Entry 7QKO (electron microscopy, 2.90 A resolution); this record covers chains A and B of the 5 polymer chains in the assembly.

Chain A:
Molecule: Acetylcholine receptor subunit alpha
From: Tetronarce californica
UniProtKB: P02710 (ACHA_TETCF); residues 1-437 here correspond to UniProt positions 25-461 (UniProt number = residue number + 24)
Sequence (437 residues; numbered 1 to 437; the number before each row is that of its first residue):
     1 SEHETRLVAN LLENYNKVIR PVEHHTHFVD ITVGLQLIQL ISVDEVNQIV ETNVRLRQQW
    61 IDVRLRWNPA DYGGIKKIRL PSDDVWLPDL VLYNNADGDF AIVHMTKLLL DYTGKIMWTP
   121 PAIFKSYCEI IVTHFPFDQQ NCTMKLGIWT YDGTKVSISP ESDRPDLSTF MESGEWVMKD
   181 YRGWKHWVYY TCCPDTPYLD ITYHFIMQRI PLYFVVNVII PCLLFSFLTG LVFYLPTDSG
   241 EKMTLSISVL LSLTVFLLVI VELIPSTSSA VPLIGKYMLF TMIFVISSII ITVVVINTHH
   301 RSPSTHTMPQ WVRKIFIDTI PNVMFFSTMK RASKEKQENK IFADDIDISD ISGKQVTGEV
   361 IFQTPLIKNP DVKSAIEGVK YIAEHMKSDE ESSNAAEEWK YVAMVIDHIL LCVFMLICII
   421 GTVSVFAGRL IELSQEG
Not modelled in the structure: 332-369, 435-437
Disulfide bonds: Cys128-Cys142
Covalently attached groups: glycan linked to Asn141
What the authors report for this chain:
  - post-translational modification sites: Asn141
  - specificity-determining residues: Pro197 (proposed by the authors, not directly observed)

Chain B:
Molecule: Acetylcholine receptor subunit beta
From: Tetronarce californica
UniProtKB: P02712 (ACHB_TETCF); residues 1-469 here correspond to UniProt positions 25-493 (UniProt number = residue number + 24)
Sequence (469 residues; numbered 1 to 469; the number before each row is that of its first residue):
     1 SVMEDTLLSV LFETYNPKVR PAQTVGDKVT VRVGLTLTNL LILNEKIEEM TTNVFLNLAW
    61 TDYRLQWDPA AYEGIKDLRI PSSDVWQPDI VLMNNNDGSF EITLHVNVLV QHTGAVSWQP
   121 SAIYRSSCTI KVMYFPFDWQ NCTMVFKSYT YDTSEVTLQH ALDAKGEREV KEIVINKDAF
   181 TENGQWSIEH KPSRKNWRSD DPSYEDVTFY LIIQRKPLFY IVYTIIPCIL ISILAILVFY
   241 LPPDAGEKMS LSISALLAVT VFLLLLADKV PETSLSVPII IRYLMFIMIL VAFSVILSVV
   301 VLNLHHRSPN THTMPNWIRQ IFIETLPPFL WIQRPVTTPS PDSKPTIISR ANDEYFIRKP
   361 AGDFVCPVDN ARVAVQPERL FSEMKWHLNG LTQPVTLPQD LKEAVEAIKY IAEQLESASE
   421 FDDLKKDWQY VAMVADRLFL YVFFVICSIG TFSIFLDASH NVPPDNPFA
Not modelled in the structure: 335-407
Disulfide bonds: Cys128-Cys142
Covalently attached groups: N-acetylglucosamine (NAG) linked to Asn141
What the authors report for this chain:
  - post-translational modification sites: Asn141

Interface between chain A and chain B:
Pairs across the interface - 102 pairs, chain A then chain B:
  Ser1(A) with Arg20(B), hydrogen bond (backbone-backbone); Pro21(B); Ala22(B), hydrogen bond (side chain-backbone); Tyr63(B), hydrogen bond (backbone-side chain)
  Glu2(A) with Tyr63(B), hydrogen bond
  Glu4(A) with Val19(B)
  Thr5(A) with Val19(B)
  Val8(A) with Asn16(B); Val19(B), hydrophobic
  Gln39(A) with Asn95(B)
  Ile41(A) with Asn96(B)
  Arg55(A) with Met93(B); Phe100(B)
  Gly73(A) with Val25(B)
  Ile75(A) with Val25(B), hydrophobic
  Arg79(A) with Lys18(B); Thr150(B), hydrogen bond (side chain-backbone); Tyr151(B); Asp152(B), salt bridge; Glu155(B), salt bridge
  Pro81(A) with Lys18(B)
  Asp84(A) with Lys18(B)
  His104(A) with Gly98(B), hydrogen bond (side chain-backbone)
  Thr106(A) with Tyr149(B)
  Lys107(A) with Lys18(B), hydrogen bond (side chain-backbone); Thr150(B); Tyr151(B), hydrogen bond
  Thr119(A) with Tyr149(B), hydrogen bond (backbone-side chain)
  Pro120(A) with Tyr149(B)
  Pro121(A) with Phe100(B), hydrophobic; Tyr149(B)
  Ile123(A) with Asp97(B); Gly98(B)
  Thr169(A) with Arg198(B)
  Met171(A) with Thr129(B)
  Gly174(A) with Thr273(B); Ser274(B), hydrogen bond (backbone-backbone); Leu275(B)
  Glu175(A) with Glu272(B); Ser274(B)
  Ile210(A) with Ser274(B), hydrogen bond (backbone-side chain)
  Leu212(A) with Ser274(B)
  Tyr213(A) with Pro271(B); Glu272(B); Ser274(B)
  Val216(A) with Val277(B), hydrophobic; Met285(B)
  Leu224(A) with Met288(B), hydrophobic; Ile289(B), hydrophobic
  Phe225(A) with Thr260(B)
  Phe227(A) with Ile296(B), hydrophobic
  Leu228(A) with Leu256(B), hydrophobic; Ile296(B), hydrophobic
  Leu231(A) with Ile296(B), hydrophobic; Val299(B), hydrophobic
  Tyr234(A) with Asn303(B), hydrogen bond (backbone-side chain); Arg307(B), hydrogen bond
  Leu235(A) with Leu302(B), hydrophobic
  Pro236(A) with Leu302(B); Asn303(B); His306(B)
  Asp238(A) with His306(B)
  Ser239(A) with His306(B)
  Glu241(A) with Gly246(B); Glu247(B); Lys248(B), hydrogen bond (side chain-backbone); Met249(B), hydrogen bond (side chain-backbone); Ser250(B); Leu302(B)
  Leu245(A) with Met249(B), hydrophobic; Ile253(B), hydrophobic
  Ser248(A) with Ile253(B)
  Val249(A) with Ile253(B)
  Leu251(A) with Leu257(B), hydrophobic
  Ser252(A) with Leu257(B); Thr260(B)
  Val255(A) with Thr260(B)
  Phe256(A) with Thr260(B); Leu263(B), hydrophobic
  Val259(A) with Leu264(B), hydrophobic
  Glu262(A) with Ala267(B); Asp268(B)
  Leu263(A) with Ala267(B)
  Thr328(A) with Arg307(B); Thr311(B); His312(B); Thr313(B); Pro315(B)
  Met329(A) with Thr311(B)
  Lys330(A) with Pro309(B); Asn310(B); Thr311(B), hydrogen bond (backbone-backbone); Thr313(B)
  Val379(A) with Ile408(B), hydrophobic
  Ala383(A) with Tyr410(B), hydrogen bond (backbone-side chain); Ile411(B), hydrophobic
  Glu384(A) with Tyr410(B)
  Met386(A) with Ile411(B), hydrophobic
  Lys387(A) with Tyr410(B)
  Glu397(A) with Asn310(B)
  Met404(A) with Thr311(B); His312(B)
Interface residues without a listed pair, chain A (69 interface residues in all): His3, Asn53, Gly74, Ser173, Asn217, Pro221, Thr244, Leu258, Lys380, Tyr401
Interface residues without a listed pair, chain B (72 interface residues in all): Gln23, Glu48, Arg64, Ser127, Val261, Val270, Ser276, Ile281, Ala292, Val295, Val300, Lys409, Gln414, Leu415

In short:
The interface between chain A and chain B involves 69 residues on one side and 72 on the other, with 17
hydrogen bonds and 2 salt bridges. Among the polar pairs are Arg79(A)-Asp152(B), Arg79(A)-Glu155(B) and
Ser1(A)-Ala22(B). Covalently linked N-acetylglucosamine: at Asn141(B). The paper reports the specificity
determinant Pro197(A); modification sites Asn141(A) and Asn141(B).
Here chain A is Acetylcholine receptor subunit alpha and chain B is Acetylcholine receptor subunit beta, both
from Tetronarce californica. Entry 7QKO (Torpedo muscle-type nicotinic acetylcholine receptor - Resting
conformation) was determined by electron microscopy (same publication as 7QL5 and 7QL6).
